2K03 - chains A and D of the 4 polymer chains in the assembly; structure by solution NMR.

Chain A:
Protein: Stromal cell-derived factor 1
From: Homo sapiens
Notes: fragment: SDF-1-alpha(3-67) domain
UniProtKB: P48061 (SDF1_HUMAN); residues 1-68 here correspond to UniProt positions 22-89 (UniProt number = residue number + 21)
Amino-acid sequence (70 residues; each row starts with the number of its first residue; numbers below 1 keep their minus sign (Gly-1 is residue -1)):
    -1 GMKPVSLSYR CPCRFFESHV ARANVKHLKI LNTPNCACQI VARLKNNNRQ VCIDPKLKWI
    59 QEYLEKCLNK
Unresolved in the structure: -1 to 0
Disulfide bonds: Cys9-Cys34, Cys11-Cys50
Sequence notes: expression tag (-1 to 0); engineered mutation Cys36 (Leu57 in P48061), Cys65 (Ala86 in P48061)
Curated features (UniProtKB/Swiss-Prot):
  - region: Arg8 to Arg12 (Receptor and heparin binding), Val18 to Arg20 (Receptor binding), Lys27 to Leu29 (Receptor binding), Val39 to Val49 (Receptor binding)
  - motif: Lys1, Pro2 (Receptor activation motif)
  - binding site (heparin): Arg20 to Asn30, Arg41, Gln48, Lys64
  - site: Lys24 (Important for integrin interaction and activation), His25 (Important for dimer formation), Lys27 (Important for integrin interaction and activation), Lys43 (Important for integrin interaction and activation)
From the paper describing this entry:
  - mutagenesis - R20A, R41A, E60A, E63A, K64A: unchanged signaling with C-X-C chemokine receptor type 4 (chain D)
  - mutagenesis - V23A: decreased stability
  - mutagenesis - H25R: unchanged signaling
  - mutagenesis - V39A: decreased signaling

Chain D:
Protein: C-X-C chemokine receptor type 4
From: Homo sapiens
Notes: fragment: N-terminus, residues 1-38
UniProtKB: P61073 (CXCR4_HUMAN); residues 301-338 here correspond to UniProt positions 1-38 (UniProt number = residue number - 300)
Amino-acid sequence (40 residues; numbered 299 to 338; the number before each row is that of its first residue):
   299 GSMEGISIYT SDNYTEEMGS GDYDSMKEPA FREENANFNK
Unresolved in the structure: 299-300
Modified residues: Tyr321 (o-sulfo-l-tyrosine; TYS)
Sequence notes: expression tag (299-300); engineered mutation Ala328 (Cys28 in P61073)

How chain A and chain D interact:
Contacting residue pairs (14):
  Arg20(A) with Ser305(D); Ile306(D); Tyr307(D)
  Val23(A) with Tyr307(D)
  Lys24(A) with Tyr307(D); Thr308(D); Asp310(D); Asn311(D)
  His25(A) with Tyr307(D)
  Lys43(A) with Thr308(D)
  Asn44(A) with Asp310(D)
  Tyr61(A) with Tyr307(D)
  Asn67(A) with Met301(D); Pro327(D)
Other interface residues (no listed pair), chain A (9 interface residues in all): Lys64
Other interface residues (no listed pair), chain D (9 interface residues in all): Glu326

In short:
Chain A and chain D each contribute 9 residues to their interface. Curated annotation (UniProt) lists 14
heparin-binding residues on chain A. The paper reports that V23A of chain A reduces stability; V39A of chain A
reduces signaling; 8 substitutions were tested in all.
Chain A is Stromal cell-derived factor 1 and chain D is C-X-C chemokine receptor type 4, both from Homo
sapiens; the structure, Structure of SDF1 in complex with the CXCR4 N-terminus containing a sulfotyrosine at
postition 21, was determined by solution NMR together with 2K04 and 2K05 from the same study.
